8W7L - chains A and B of the 4 polymer chains in the assembly; structure by electron microscopy, 3.75 A resolution.

Chain A:
Molecule: Protein kinase domain-containing protein
Organism: Streptococcus pneumoniae
UniProt: A0A2U3S0J5 (A0A2U3S0J5_STREE); residue numbers follow UniProt; this construct covers 4-869
Sequence (866 residues; each row starts with the number of its first residue):
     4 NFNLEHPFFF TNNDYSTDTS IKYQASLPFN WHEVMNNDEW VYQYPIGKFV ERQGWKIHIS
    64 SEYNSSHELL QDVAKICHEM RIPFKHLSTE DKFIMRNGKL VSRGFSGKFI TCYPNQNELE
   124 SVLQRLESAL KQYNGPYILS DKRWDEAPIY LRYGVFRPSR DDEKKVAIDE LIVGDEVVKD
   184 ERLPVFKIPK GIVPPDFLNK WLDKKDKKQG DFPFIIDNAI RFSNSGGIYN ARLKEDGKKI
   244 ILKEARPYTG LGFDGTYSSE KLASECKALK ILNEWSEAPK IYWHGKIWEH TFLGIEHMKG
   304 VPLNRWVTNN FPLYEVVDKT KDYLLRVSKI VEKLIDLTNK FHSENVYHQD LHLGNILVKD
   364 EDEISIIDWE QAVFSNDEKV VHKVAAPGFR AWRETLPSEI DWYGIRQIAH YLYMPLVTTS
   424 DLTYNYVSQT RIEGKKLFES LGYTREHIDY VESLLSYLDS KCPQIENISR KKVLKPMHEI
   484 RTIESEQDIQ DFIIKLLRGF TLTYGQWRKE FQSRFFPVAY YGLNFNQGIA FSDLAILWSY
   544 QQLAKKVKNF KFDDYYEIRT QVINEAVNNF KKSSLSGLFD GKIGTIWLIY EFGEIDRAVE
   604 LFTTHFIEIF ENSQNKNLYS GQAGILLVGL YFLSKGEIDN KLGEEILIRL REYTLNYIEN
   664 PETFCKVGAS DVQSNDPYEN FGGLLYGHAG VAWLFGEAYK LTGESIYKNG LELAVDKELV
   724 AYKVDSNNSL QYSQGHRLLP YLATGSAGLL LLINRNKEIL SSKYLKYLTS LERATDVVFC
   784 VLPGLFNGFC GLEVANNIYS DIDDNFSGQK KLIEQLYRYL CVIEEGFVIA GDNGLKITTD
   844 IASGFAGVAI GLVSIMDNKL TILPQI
Not modelled in the structure: 732-739
Differences from the reference sequence: conflict Ala-28 (Val in A0A2U3S0J5); engineered mutation Ala-522 (His in A0A2U3S0J5)

Chain B:
Molecule: Protein kinase domain-containing protein
Organism: Streptococcus pneumoniae
UniProt: A0A2U3S0J5 (A0A2U3S0J5_STREE); residues 5-869 here = UniProt positions 5-869
Sequence (865 residues; numbered 5 to 869; the number before each row is that of its first residue):
     5 FNLEHPFFFT NNDYSTDTSI KYQASLPFNW HEVMNNDEWV YQYPIGKFVE RQGWKIHISS
    65 EYNSSHELLQ DVAKICHEMR IPFKHLSTED KFIMRNGKVV SRGFSGKFIT CYPNQNELES
   125 VLQRLESALK QYNGPYILSD KRWDEAPIYL RYGVFRPSRD DEKKVAIDEL IVGDEVVKDE
   185 RLPVFKIPKG IVPPDFLNKW LDKKDKKQGD FPFIIDNAIR FSNSGGIYNA RLKEDGKKII
   245 LKEARPYTGL GFDGTYSSEK LASECKALKI LNEWSEAPKI YWHGKIWEHT FLGIEHMKGV
   305 PLNRWVTNNF PLYEVVDKTK DYLLRVSKIV EKLIDLTNKF HSENVYHQDL HLGNILVKDE
   365 DEISIIDWEQ AVFSNDEKVV HKVAAPGFRA WRETLPSEID WYGIRQIAHY LYMPLVTTSD
   425 LTYNYVSQTR IEGKKLFESL GYTREHIDYV ESLLSYLDSK CPQIENISRK KVLKPMHEIR
   485 TIESEQDIQD FIIKLLRGFT LTYGQWRKEF QSRFFPVAYY GLNFNQGIAF SDLAILWSYQ
   545 QLAKKVKNFK FDDYYEIRTQ VINEAVNNFK KSSLSGLFDG KIGTIWLIYE FGEIDRAVEL
   605 FTTHFIEIFE NSQNKNLYSG QAGILLVGLY FLSKGEIDNK LGEEILIRLR EYTLNYIENP
   665 ETFCKVGASD VQSNDPYENF GGLLYGHAGV AWLFGEAYKL TGESIYKNGL ELAVDKELVA
   725 YKVDSNNSLQ YSQGHRLLPY LATGSAGLLL LINRNKEILS SKYLKYLTSL ERATDVVFCV
   785 LPGLFNGFCG LEVANNIYSD IDDNFSGQKK LIEQLYRYLC VIEEGFVIAG DNGLKITTDI
   845 ASGFAGVAIG LVSIMDNKLT ILPQI
Not modelled in the structure: 727-739
Differences from the reference sequence: conflict Ala-28 (Val in A0A2U3S0J5), Val-103 (Leu in A0A2U3S0J5); engineered mutation Ala-522 (His in A0A2U3S0J5)

How chain A and chain B interact:
Pairs across the interface - 37 pairs, chain A then chain B:
  Thr-22(A) / Thr-22(B)
  Gln-27(A) / Ile-471(B)
  Ala-28(A) / Ile-471(B)
  Ser-29(A) / Glu-469(B)  hydrogen bond
  Ser-29(A) / Ile-471(B)
  Leu-30(A) / Lys-475(B)
  Pro-31(A) / Lys-478(B)  hydrogen bond (backbone-side chain)
  Phe-32(A) / Lys-478(B)
  Phe-32(A) / Pro-479(B)
  Phe-32(A) / His-481(B)
  Phe-32(A) / Glu-482(B)
  Trp-34(A) / Lys-478(B)  hydrogen bond (backbone-side chain)
  His-35(A) / Val-476(B)
  His-35(A) / Glu-827(B)  salt bridge
  Glu-36(A) / Val-476(B)
  Met-38(A) / Lys-512(B)  hydrogen bond (backbone-side chain)
  Tyr-47(A) / Glu-827(B)  hydrogen bond
  Ile-49(A) / Glu-827(B)
  Ile-49(A) / Glu-828(B)
  Glu-469(A) / Ser-29(B)  hydrogen bond
  Ile-471(A) / Gln-27(B)
  Ile-471(A) / Ala-28(B)
  Ile-471(A) / Ser-29(B)
  Arg-473(A) / Met-38(B)
  Lys-475(A) / Leu-30(B)
  Val-476(A) / His-35(B)
  Lys-478(A) / Leu-30(B)
  Lys-478(A) / Trp-34(B)
  Pro-479(A) / Phe-32(B)
  His-481(A) / Phe-32(B)
  Glu-482(A) / Phe-32(B)
  Leu-505(A) / His-35(B)
  Lys-512(A) / Met-38(B)  hydrogen bond (side chain-backbone)
  Lys-512(A) / Asn-39(B)
  Glu-827(A) / Trp-34(B)
  Glu-827(A) / His-35(B)
  Glu-827(A) / Ile-49(B)
Other interface residues (no listed pair), chain A (28 interface residues in all): Asn-33, Val-37, Lys-78
Other interface residues (no listed pair), chain B (29 interface residues in all): Pro-31, Glu-36, Lys-78, Asn-470, Arg-473, Val-825, Ile-826

Summary:
Chain A and chain B form an interface of 28 and 29 residues respectively; the contacts include 7 hydrogen
bonds and 1 salt bridge. Polar pairs include His-35(A)/Glu-827(B), Ser-29(A)/Glu-469(B) and
Pro-31(A)/Lys-478(B).
Here chain A is Protein kinase domain-containing protein and chain B is Protein kinase domain-containing
protein, both from Streptococcus pneumoniae. Entry 8W7L (Cryo-EM structure of ClassIII Lanthipeptide
modification enzyme PneKC mutant H522A) was determined by electron microscopy.
